7PG2 - chains A and B of the 8 polymer chains in the assembly; structure by electron microscopy, 6.70 A resolution (low resolution: residue-level contacts below are approximate; hydrogen-bond / salt-bridge calls are withheld).

[Chain A (and B)]
Molecule: Isoform Short of Insulin receptor
Organism: Homo sapiens
Notes: EC 2.7.10.1; chain B of this document is another copy of the same molecule, construct and numbering; everything in this record applies to it too
Reference sequence: P06213 (INSR_HUMAN), isoform P06213-2; residues -26 to 1343 here correspond to UniProt positions 1-1370 (UniProt number = residue number + 27)
Sequence (1382 residues; numbered -26 to 1355; the number before each row is that of its first residue; numbers below 1 keep their minus sign (Met-26 is residue -26)):
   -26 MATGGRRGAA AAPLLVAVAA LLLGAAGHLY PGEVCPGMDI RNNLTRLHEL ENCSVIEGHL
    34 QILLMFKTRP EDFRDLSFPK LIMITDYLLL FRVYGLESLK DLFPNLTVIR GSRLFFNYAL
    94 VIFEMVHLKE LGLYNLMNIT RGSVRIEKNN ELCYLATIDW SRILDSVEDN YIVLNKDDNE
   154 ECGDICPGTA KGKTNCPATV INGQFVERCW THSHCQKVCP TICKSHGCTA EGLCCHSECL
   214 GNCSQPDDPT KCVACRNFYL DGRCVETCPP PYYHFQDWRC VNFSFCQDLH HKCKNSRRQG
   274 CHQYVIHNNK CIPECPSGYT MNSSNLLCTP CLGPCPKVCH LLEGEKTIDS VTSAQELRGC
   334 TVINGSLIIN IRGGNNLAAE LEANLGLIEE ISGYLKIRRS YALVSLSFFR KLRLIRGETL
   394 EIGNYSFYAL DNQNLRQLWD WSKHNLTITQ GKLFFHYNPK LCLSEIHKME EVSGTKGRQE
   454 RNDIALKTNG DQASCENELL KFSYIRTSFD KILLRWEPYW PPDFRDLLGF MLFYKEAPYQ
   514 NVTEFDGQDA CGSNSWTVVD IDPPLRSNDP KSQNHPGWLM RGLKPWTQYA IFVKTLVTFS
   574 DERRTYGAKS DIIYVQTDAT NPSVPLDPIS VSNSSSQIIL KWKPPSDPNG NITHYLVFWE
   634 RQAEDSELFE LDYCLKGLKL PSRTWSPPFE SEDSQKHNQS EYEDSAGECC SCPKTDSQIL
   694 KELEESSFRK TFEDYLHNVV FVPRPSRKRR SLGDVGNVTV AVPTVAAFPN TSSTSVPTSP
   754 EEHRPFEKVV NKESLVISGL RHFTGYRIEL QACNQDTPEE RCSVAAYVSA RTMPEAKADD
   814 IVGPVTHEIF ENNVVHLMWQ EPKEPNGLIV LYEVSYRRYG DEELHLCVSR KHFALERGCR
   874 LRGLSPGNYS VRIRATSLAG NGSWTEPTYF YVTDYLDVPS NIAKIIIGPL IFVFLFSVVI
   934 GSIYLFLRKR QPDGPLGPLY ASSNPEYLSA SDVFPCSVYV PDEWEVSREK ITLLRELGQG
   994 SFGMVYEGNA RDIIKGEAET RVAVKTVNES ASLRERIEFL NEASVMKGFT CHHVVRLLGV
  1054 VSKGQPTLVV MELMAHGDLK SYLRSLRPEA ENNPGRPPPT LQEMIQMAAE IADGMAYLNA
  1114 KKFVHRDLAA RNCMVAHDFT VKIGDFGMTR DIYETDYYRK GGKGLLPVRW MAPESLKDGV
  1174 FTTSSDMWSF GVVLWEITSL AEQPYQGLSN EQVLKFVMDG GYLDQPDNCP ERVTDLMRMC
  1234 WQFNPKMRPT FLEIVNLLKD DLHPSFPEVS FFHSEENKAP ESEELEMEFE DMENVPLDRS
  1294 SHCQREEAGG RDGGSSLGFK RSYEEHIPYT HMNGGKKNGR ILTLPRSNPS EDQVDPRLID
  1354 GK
Not modelled in the structure: -26 to 0, 161-168, 449-450, 648-755, 790-792, 908-1355 (chain B: -26 to 0, 163-167, 173-176, 268-273, 540-545, 648-674, 719-755, 908-1355)
Cystine bridges: Cys8-Cys26, Cys126-Cys155, Cys159-Cys182, Cys169-Cys188, Cys192-Cys201, Cys196-Cys207, Cys208-Cys216, Cys212-Cys225, Cys228-Cys237, Cys241-Cys253, Cys259-Cys284, Cys266-Cys274, Cys288-Cys301, Cys304-Cys308, Cys312-Cys333, Cys435-Cys468, Cys647-Cys860, Cys786-Cys795
Sequence notes: expression tag (1344-1355)
Curated features (UniProtKB/Swiss-Prot):
  - region: Glu706 to Phe714 (Insulin-binding), Tyr972 (Important for interaction with IRS1, SHC1 and STAT5B)
  - site: Phe39 (Insulin-binding)
  - modified residue: Ser373 (Phosphoserine), Tyr374 (Phosphotyrosine), Ser380 (Phosphoserine), Tyr972 (Phosphotyrosine)
  - glycosylation (N-linked (GlcNAc...) asparagine): Asn16, Asn25, Asn78, Asn111, Asn215, Asn255, Asn295, Asn337, Asn397, Asn418, Asn514, Asn606, Asn624, Asn671

[Chain A / chain B interface]
Contacting residue pairs - 85 pairs, chain A then chain B:
  Arg14(A) with Val713(B)
  Leu36(A) with Val713(B)
  Phe88(A) with Phe705(B); Tyr708(B); Leu709(B)
  Phe89(A) with Phe701(B); Thr704(B); Phe705(B); Tyr708(B)
  Tyr91(A) with Phe701(B)
  Val94(A) with Phe705(B)
  Arg118(A) with Phe701(B); Arg702(B); Phe705(B)
  Glu120(A) with Phe705(B)
  Lys121(A) with Glu706(B)
  Asp142(A) with Phe701(B)
  Tyr144(A) with Glu698(B); Phe701(B)
  Val146(A) with Arg702(B)
  Asp322(A) with Thr704(B)
  Ile344(A) with Glu697(B)
  Arg345(A) with Glu697(B); Ser700(B); Phe701(B); Thr704(B)
  Gly346(A) with Glu697(B); Glu698(B)
  Gly347(A) with Glu698(B)
  Arg371(A) with Asp574(B)
  Arg372(A) with Asp574(B); Leu693(B); Leu696(B); Glu697(B)
  Tyr374(A) with Leu693(B); Glu697(B)
  Leu403(A) with Asp574(B); Glu575(B)
  Asp404(A) with Ser573(B); Asp574(B)
  Tyr430(A) with Thr461(B); Asp464(B)
  Lys460(A) with Leu403(B); Asp404(B); Tyr430(B)
  Thr461(A) with Tyr430(B)
  Asp464(A) with Tyr430(B)
  Leu501(A) with Arg372(B)
  Asp522(A) with Arg345(B); Tyr374(B)
  Cys524(A) with Gly346(B); Ala375(B); Cys524(B), disulfide
  Gly525(A) with Cys524(B)
  Ser526(A) with Gly525(B)
  Asp533(A) with Arg345(B)
  Asn826(A) with Arg851(B)
  Tyr849(A) with Tyr849(B); Leu857(B)
  Gly853(A) with Arg875(B)
  Asp854(A) with Arg873(B); Arg875(B)
  Glu855(A) with His865(B); Arg873(B); Arg875(B)
  Leu857(A) with Tyr849(B); His858(B); Leu859(B)
  His858(A) with Cys647(B); His858(B); Cys860(B)
  Leu859(A) with His858(B)
  His865(A) with Glu855(B)
  Cys872(A) with Glu855(B)
  Arg873(A) with Glu855(B)
  Leu874(A) with Glu855(B)
  Arg875(A) with Glu855(B); Leu857(B)
  Gly876(A) with Tyr849(B); Asp854(B); Tyr882(B)
  Leu877(A) with Tyr882(B)
  Ser878(A) with Ser878(B)
  Asp907(A) with Arg851(B); Ser878(B)
Also at the interface, not in a pair above, chain A (60 interface residues in all): Leu37, Leu62, Phe96, Thr325, Tyr401, Met504, Leu569, Cys647, Asn825, Glu856, Cys860
Also at the interface, not in a pair above, chain B (56 interface residues in all): Gly347, Asn348, Gln406, Pro432, Gln465, Lys694, Val712, Phe714, Glu856, Cys872, Leu874, Gly876, Leu877, Arg887
Inter-chain disulfides: Cys524(A)-Cys524(B)

[Summary]
The interface between chain A and chain B involves 60 residues on one side and 56 on the other; the contacts
include 1 disulfide bond.
Chain A and chain B are both Isoform Short of Insulin receptor (Homo sapiens); the structure, Low resolution
Cryo-EM structure of full-length insulin receptor bound to 3 insulin, conf 1, was determined by electron
microscopy together with 7PG0, 7PG3 and 7PG4 from the same study.
